4PYD - chains E and F of the 6 polymer chains in the assembly; structure by X-ray diffraction, 3.19 A resolution.

# Chain E (and F)
Name: Molybdenum cofactor biosynthesis protein MoaC
Source organism: Escherichia coli
Notes: chain F of this document is another copy of the same molecule, construct and numbering; everything in this record applies to it too
UniProt: W0KCK5 (W0KCK5_ECOLX); residue numbers follow UniProt; this construct covers 1-161
Sequence (161 residues; each row starts with the number of its first residue):
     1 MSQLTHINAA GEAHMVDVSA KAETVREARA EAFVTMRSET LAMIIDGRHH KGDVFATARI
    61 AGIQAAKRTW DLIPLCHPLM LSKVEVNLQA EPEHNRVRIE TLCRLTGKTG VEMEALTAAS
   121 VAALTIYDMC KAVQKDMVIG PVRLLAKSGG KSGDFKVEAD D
Unresolved in the structure: 1-8, 46-52, 149-161 (chain F: 1-23, 146-161)
Ligand contacts: 8CS ((2r,4ar,5ar,11ar,12as)-8-amino-2-hydroxy-4a,5a,9,11,11a,12a-hexahydro[1,3,2]dioxaphosphinino[4',5':5,6]pyrano[3,2-g]pteridine-10,12(4h,6h)-dione 2-oxide): V18, K21, R26, C76, H77, L79, K108, T109, G110, V111, E112, M113, E114
Reported in the primary citation:
  - mutagenesis - K51A, H77A, E112A, E114A: decreased catalytic activity
  - mutagenesis - K51A, D128A, K131A: decreased growth
  - mutagenesis - D128A, K131A: abolished catalytic activity
  - catalytic residues: K51, K131

# Chain E / chain F interface
Contacting residue pairs - 38 pairs, chain E then chain F:
  A10(E) with K51(F)
  G11(E) with K51(F); G52(F); A56(F); R59(F), hydrogen bond (backbone-side chain)
  E12(E) with R59(F)
  A13(E) with R59(F); I60(F), hydrophobic; I63(F)
  M15(E) with K83(F); V84(F)
  V16(E) with S82(F)
  D17(E) with S82(F); K83(F), salt bridge; R104(F), salt bridge
  V18(E) with S82(F), hydrogen bond (backbone-backbone)
  S19(E) with S82(F), hydrogen bond; R104(F); T106(F)
  W70(E) with Q64(F); K67(F), hydrogen bond (backbone-side chain); R68(F)
  D71(E) with Q64(F), hydrogen bond (backbone-side chain); R68(F), salt bridge
  I73(E) with K67(F)
  P74(E) with I60(F), hydrophobic; I63(F); Q64(F); K67(F), hydrogen bond (backbone-side chain)
  L75(E) with I60(F), hydrophobic
  C76(E) with K67(F), hydrogen bond (backbone-side chain)
  H77(E) with L81(F); S82(F), hydrogen bond (side chain-backbone)
  P78(E) with K67(F); L79(F); M80(F); L81(F)
  K108(E) with T106(F)
Interface residues without a listed pair, chain E (20 interface residues in all): L79, M80
Interface residues without a listed pair, chain F (19 interface residues in all): F55, W70

# Overview
20 residues of chain E face 19 of chain F across their interface; the contacts include 8 hydrogen bonds and 3
salt bridges. Polar contacts include D17(E)-K83(F), D17(E)-R104(F) and D71(E)-R68(F). The paper reports
catalytic residues K51(E) and K131(E); K51A, H77A and E112A of chain E, among others, reduce catalytic
activity; 6 substitutions were tested in all.
Chain E and chain F are both Molybdenum cofactor biosynthesis protein MoaC (Escherichia coli); the structure,
MoaC in complex with cPMP crystallized in space group P212121, was determined by X-ray diffraction, deposited
together with 4PYA.
